Entry 6RHT (X-ray diffraction, 1.90 A resolution); this record covers chain A.

# Chain A
Name: Putative L-lactate oxidase
Source organism: Pediococcus acidilactici DSM 20284
Notes: EC 1.1.99.-
UniProt: E0NE46 (E0NE46_PEDAC); residues 1-369 here = UniProt positions 1-369
Chain sequence (370 residues; each row starts with the number of its first residue; numbering starts at 0):
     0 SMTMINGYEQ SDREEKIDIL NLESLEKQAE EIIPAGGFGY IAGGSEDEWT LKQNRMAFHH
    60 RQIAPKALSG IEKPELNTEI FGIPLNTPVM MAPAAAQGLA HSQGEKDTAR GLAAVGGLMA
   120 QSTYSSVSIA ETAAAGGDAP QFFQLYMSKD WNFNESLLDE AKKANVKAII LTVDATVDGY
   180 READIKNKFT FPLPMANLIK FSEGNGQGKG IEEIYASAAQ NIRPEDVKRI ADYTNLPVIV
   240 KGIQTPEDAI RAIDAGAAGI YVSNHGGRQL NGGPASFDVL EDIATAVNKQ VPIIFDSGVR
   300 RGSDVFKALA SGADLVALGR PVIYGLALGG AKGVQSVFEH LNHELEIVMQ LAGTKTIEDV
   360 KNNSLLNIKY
Not modelled in the structure: 0
Sequence notes: expression tag (0)
Ligand contacts: FMN (flavin mononucleotide): Tyr39, Ile40, Ala91, Pro92, Ala93, Ala94, Ser121, Gln143, Tyr145, Thr171, Lys240, Tyr260, Ser262, His264, Gly265, Arg267, Asp295, Ser296, Gly297, Val298, Arg299, Leu317, Gly318, Arg319, Ile322
Reported in the primary citation:
  - binding site for flavin mononucleotide: Ser296
  - binding site for glycerol: Tyr145, Arg180, His264, Arg267

# Overview
Ligands of chain A: flavin mononucleotide. From the paper: a binding site for glycerol at Tyr145, Arg180 and
His264 among others; a binding site for flavin mononucleotide at Ser296.
Chain A is Putative L-lactate oxidase (Pediococcus acidilactici DSM 20284); the structure, Structure of
Pediococcus acidilactici putative lactate oxidase WT protein, was determined by X-ray diffraction together
with 6R9V and 6RHS from the same study.
